PDB entry 6VOY | electron microscopy, 3.70 A resolution | chains A and M of the 12 polymer chains in the assembly

# Chain A
Molecule: DNA-binding protein 7d
From: Saccharolobus solfataricus (strain ATCC 35092 / DSM 1617 / JCM 11322 / P2)
UniProtKB: chimeric construct of P39476, A0A1Y1CAW1: residues -74 to -11 from P39476 (DN7D_SACS2) positions 1-64 (UniProt number = residue number + 75); residues 1-295 from A0A1Y1CAW1 positions 569-863 (UniProt number = residue number + 568)
Chain sequence (390 residues; row label = number of the first residue in the row; numbers below 1 keep their minus sign (Met-94 is residue -94)):
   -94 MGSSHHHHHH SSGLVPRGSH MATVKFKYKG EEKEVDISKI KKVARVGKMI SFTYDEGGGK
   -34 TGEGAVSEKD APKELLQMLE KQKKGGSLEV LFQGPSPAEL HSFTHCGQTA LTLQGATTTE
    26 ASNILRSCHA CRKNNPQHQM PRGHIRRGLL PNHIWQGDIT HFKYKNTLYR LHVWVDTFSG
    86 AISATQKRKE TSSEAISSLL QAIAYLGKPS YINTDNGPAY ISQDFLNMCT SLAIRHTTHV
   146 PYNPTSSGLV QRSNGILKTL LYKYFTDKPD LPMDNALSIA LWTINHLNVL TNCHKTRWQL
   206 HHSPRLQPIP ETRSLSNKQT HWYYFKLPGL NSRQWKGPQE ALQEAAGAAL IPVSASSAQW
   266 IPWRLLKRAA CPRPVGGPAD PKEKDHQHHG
Unresolved in the structure: -94 to -1, 276-295
Differences from the reference sequence: expression tag (-94 to -75); engineered mutation Ala-51 (Trp24 in P39476); conflict Glu-32 (Arg43 in P39476), Gln156 (Glu724 in A0A1Y1CAW1); linker (-10 to 0)
Bound ions: Zn2+: His6, His10, Cys33, Cys36; Mg2+: Asp63, Asp120
Swiss-Prot annotation at these positions:
  - modified residue (N6-methyllysine): Lys-70, Lys-68, Lys-14, Lys-12, Lys-11

# Chain M
Molecule: 25-nt DNA strand
Sequence (25 nucleotides; row label = number of the first residue in the row):
     1 ACTGTGTACT AAATTTCTCT CCTGG

# How chain A and chain M interact
Residue-residue contacts (27):
  Gly48(A) with DT3(M), phosphate contact; DG4(M), phosphate contact
  His49(A) with DG4(M), phosphate contact; DT5(M), salt bridge to the phosphate
  Ile50(A) with DT3(M), base contact
  Arg51(A) with DT3(M), sugar contact; DG4(M), hydrogen bond to the phosphate; DT5(M), salt bridge to the phosphate
  Arg52(A) with DT3(M), base contact
  Val145(A) with DT3(M), phosphate contact
  Thr150(A) with DG4(M), hydrogen bond to the phosphate
  Ser151(A) with DT3(M), phosphate contact; DG4(M), phosphate contact
  Gly153(A) with DG4(M), base contact
  Arg157(A) with DG6(M), base contact
  Leu195(A) with DT7(M), phosphate contact
  Arg202(A) with DT7(M), salt bridge to the phosphate
  Leu220(A) with DA1(M), base contact; DC2(M), base contact
  Ala250(A) with DA1(M), base contact
  Ala251(A) with DC2(M), base contact; DT3(M), hydrogen bond to the base
  Gly252(A) with DT3(M), base contact
  Trp265(A) with DA1(M), base contact; DC2(M), hydrogen bond to the phosphate
  Trp268(A) with DG4(M), phosphate contact
  Arg269(A) with DG4(M), salt bridge to the phosphate
Other interface residues (no listed pair), chain A (28 interface residues in all): His144, Asn148, Leu154, Gln156, Ile161, Thr196, Gln248, Ala253, Pro267

# Summary
28 residues of chain A and 7 residues of chain M are in contact, with 4 hydrogen bonds and 4 salt bridges.
Polar contacts include Ala251(A)-DT3(M), Arg51(A)-DG4(M) and Thr150(A)-DG4(M). His6(A), His10(A), Cys33(A) and
Cys36(A) coordinate Zn2+. Asp63(A) and Asp120(A) form the Mg2+ site.
Here chain A is DNA-binding protein 7d (Saccharolobus solfataricus (strain ATCC 35092 / DSM 1617 / JCM 11322 /
P2)) and chain M is a 25-nt DNA strand. Entry 6VOY (Cryo-EM structure of HTLV-1 instasome) was determined by
electron microscopy.
